PDB entry 3NAL | X-ray diffraction, 2.65 A resolution | chain A

Chain A:
Molecule: SERCA1a
Source organism: Oryctolagus cuniculus
Notes: EC 3.6.3.8
UniProt: B6CAM1 (B6CAM1_RABIT); residue numbers follow UniProt; this construct covers 1-994
Chain sequence (994 residues; numbered 1 to 994; the number before each row is that of its first residue):
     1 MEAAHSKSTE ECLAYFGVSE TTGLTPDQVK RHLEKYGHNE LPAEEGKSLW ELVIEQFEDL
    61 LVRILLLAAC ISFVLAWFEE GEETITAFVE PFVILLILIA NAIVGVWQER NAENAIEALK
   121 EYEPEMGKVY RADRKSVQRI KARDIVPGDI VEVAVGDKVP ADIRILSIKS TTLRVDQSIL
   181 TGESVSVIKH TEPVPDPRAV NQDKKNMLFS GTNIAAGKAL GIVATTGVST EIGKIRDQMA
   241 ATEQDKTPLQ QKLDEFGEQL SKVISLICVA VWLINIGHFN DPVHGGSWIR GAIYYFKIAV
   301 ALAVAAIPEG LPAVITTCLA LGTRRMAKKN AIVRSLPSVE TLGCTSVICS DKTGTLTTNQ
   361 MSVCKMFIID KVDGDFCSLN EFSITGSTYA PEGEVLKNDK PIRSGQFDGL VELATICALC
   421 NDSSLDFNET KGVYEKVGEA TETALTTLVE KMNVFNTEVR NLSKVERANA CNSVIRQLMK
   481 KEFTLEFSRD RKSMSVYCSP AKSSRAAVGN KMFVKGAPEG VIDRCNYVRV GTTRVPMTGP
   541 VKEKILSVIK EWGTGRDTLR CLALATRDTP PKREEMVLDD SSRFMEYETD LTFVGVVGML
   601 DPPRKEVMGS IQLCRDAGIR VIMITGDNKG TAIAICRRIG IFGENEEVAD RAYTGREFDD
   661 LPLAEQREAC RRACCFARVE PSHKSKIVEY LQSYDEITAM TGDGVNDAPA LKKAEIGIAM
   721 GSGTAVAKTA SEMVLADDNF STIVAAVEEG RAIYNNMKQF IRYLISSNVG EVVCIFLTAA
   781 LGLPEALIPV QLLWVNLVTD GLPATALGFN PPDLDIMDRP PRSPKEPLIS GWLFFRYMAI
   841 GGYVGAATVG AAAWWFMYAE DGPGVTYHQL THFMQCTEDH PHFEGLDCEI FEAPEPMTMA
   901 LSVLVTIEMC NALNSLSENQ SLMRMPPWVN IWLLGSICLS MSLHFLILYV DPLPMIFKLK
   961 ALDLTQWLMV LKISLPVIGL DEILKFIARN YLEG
Metal / ion sites: Mg2+ near Asp-703 (its only coordinating residue here); K+: Leu-711, Lys-712, Ala-714, Glu-732
Residues lining bound ligands: DBK ((3S,3aR,4S,6S,6aS,8R,9bS)-6-(acetyloxy)-3,3a-dihydroxy-3,6,9-trimethyl-8-{[(2Z)-2-methylbut-2-enoyl]oxy}-2-oxo-2,3,3a,4,5,6,6a,7,8,9b-decahydroazuleno[4,5-b]furan-4-yl dodecanoate): Leu-249, Lys-252, Leu-253, Glu-255, Phe-256, Gln-259, Leu-260, Val-263, Ala-306, Ile-315, Ile-761, Ile-765, Val-769, Val-772, Leu-828, Ile-829, Phe-834, Tyr-837, Met-838

Summary:
Ligands of chain A: compound DBK. Leu-711, Lys-712, Ala-714 and Glu-732 form the K+ site.
Chain A is SERCA1a (Oryctolagus cuniculus); the structure, SR Ca(2+)-ATPase in the HnE2 state complexed with
the Thapsigargin derivative DTB, was determined by X-ray diffraction together with 3NAM and 3NAN from the same
study.
